PDB entry 1DC1 | X-ray diffraction, 1.70 A resolution | chains W and B of the 4 polymer chains in the assembly

[Chain W]
Molecule: 13-nt DNA strand
Sequence (13 nucleotides; row label = number of the first residue in the row; numbering starts at 0):
     0 TATACTCGAG TAT
Unresolved in the structure: 0

[Chain B]
Protein: Bsobi restriction endonuclease
From: Geobacillus stearothermophilus
Notes: EC 3.1.21.4
Reference sequence: P70985 (T2B1_BACST); numbering as in UniProt (aligned over 1-323)
Amino-acid sequence (323 residues; each row starts with the number of its first residue):
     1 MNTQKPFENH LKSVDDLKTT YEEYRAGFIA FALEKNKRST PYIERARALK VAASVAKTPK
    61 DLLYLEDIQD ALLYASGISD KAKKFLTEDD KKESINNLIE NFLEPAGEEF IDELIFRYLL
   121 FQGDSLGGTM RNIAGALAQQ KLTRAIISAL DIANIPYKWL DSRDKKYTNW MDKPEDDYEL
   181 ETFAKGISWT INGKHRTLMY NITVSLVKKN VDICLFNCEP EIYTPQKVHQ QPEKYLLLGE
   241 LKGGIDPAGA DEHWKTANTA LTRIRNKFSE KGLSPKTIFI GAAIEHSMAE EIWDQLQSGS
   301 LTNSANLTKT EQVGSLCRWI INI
Unresolved in the structure: 1-3, 221-229
Differences from the reference sequence: conflict Ser205 (Pro in P70985)
Ligand contacts:
  - 1,4-diethylene dioxide (DIO), molecule 1: Lys18, Tyr21, Tyr24, Pro247, Glu285
  - 1,4-diethylene dioxide (DIO), molecule 2: Ile29, Ala32, Leu33
  - 1,4-diethylene dioxide (DIO), molecule 3: Gln69, Asp70, Leu73, Lys91, Lys92, Ile95
  - 1,4-diethylene dioxide (DIO), molecule 4: Ile78, Leu86, Asp90, Glu93, Ser94, Asn97
  - 1,4-diethylene dioxide (DIO), molecule 5: Lys84, Phe85, Leu86, Thr87
  - 1,4-diethylene dioxide (DIO), molecule 6: Gly135, Gln139, Tyr200, Asn201, Asp212, Leu241
  - 1,4-diethylene dioxide (DIO), molecule 7: Ala136, Gln139, Gln140, Ser162, Glu181, Thr182, Phe183, Ala184
UniProt features mapped onto this chain:
  - binding site (Mg(2+)): Asp212, Glu240, Lys242
  - site (Interaction with DNA): Lys81, Arg131
  - mutagenesis: Asp212 (D212N: Loss of activity, still binds DNA), Asp246 (D246N: Loss of activity, still binds DNA)
From the paper describing this entry:
  - catalytic residues: Asp212, Glu240, Lys242, His253
  - binding site for the 13-nt DNA strand: Arg131, Asp246, His253
  - mutagenesis - H253A, H253F, H253N, H253Q, H253Y: decreased catalytic activity
  - binding site for the 13-nt DNA strand (chain W): Lys81, Arg131, Asn132, Ala248, Glu252
  - catalytic residues: Glu252 (proposed by the authors, not directly observed)
  - specificity-determining residues: Asn132
  - mutagenesis - D212N (less than 0.1%): decreased catalytic activity (citing earlier work)
  - mutagenesis - E240A, E240Q: abolished catalytic activity
  - mutagenesis - E240A, E240Q: unchanged stability
  - specificity-determining residues: Lys81 (proposed by the authors, not directly observed)
  - mutagenesis - H253F, H253N, H253Y: decreased binding to DNA

[Interface between chain W and chain B]
Residue-residue contacts (26):
  DA3(W) with Lys209(B), salt bridge to the phosphate
  DC4(W) with Lys209(B), phosphate contact; Asn210(B), hydrogen bond to the phosphate; Asp212(B), phosphate contact
  DT5(W) with Arg131(B), sugar contact; Asn132(B), hydrogen bond to the base; Gly135(B), phosphate contact; Asp212(B), phosphate contact; Lys242(B), salt bridge to the phosphate
  DC6(W) with Arg131(B), hydrogen bond to the base; Ala134(B), sugar contact; Gly135(B), phosphate contact; Lys242(B), salt bridge to the phosphate; Gly243(B), hydrogen bond to the phosphate; Gly244(B), phosphate contact; His253(B), base contact
  DG7(W) with Phe31(B), sugar contact; Arg131(B), hydrogen bond to the sugar; Gly244(B), phosphate contact; Ile245(B), hydrogen bond to the phosphate; Asp246(B), hydrogen bond to the phosphate; Glu252(B), base contact; His253(B), hydrogen bond to the base
  DA8(W) with Phe31(B), phosphate contact; Arg131(B), hydrogen bond to the sugar
  DG9(W) with Ala248(B), base contact
Also at the interface, not in a pair above, chain B (21 interface residues in all): Phe28, Lys208, Leu241, Gly249, Arg263

[Overview]
The interface between chain W and chain B involves 7 residues on one side and 21 on the other; the contacts
include 9 hydrogen bonds and 3 salt bridges. Among the polar pairs are DT5(W)-Asn132(B), DC6(W)-Arg131(B) and
DG7(W)-His253(B). From the paper: catalytic residues Asp212(B), Glu240(B) and Lys242(B) among others; H253A,
H253F and H253N of chain B, among others, reduce catalytic activity; 8 substitutions were tested in all.
Chain W is a 13-nt DNA strand and chain B is Bsobi restriction endonuclease (Geobacillus stearothermophilus);
the structure, Restriction enzyme bsobi/DNA complex structure: encirclement of the DNA and histidine-catalyzed
hydrolysis within a canonical restriction ..., was determined by X-ray diffraction.
